7XKQ - chains D and G of the 8 polymer chains in the assembly; structure by electron microscopy, 3.30 A resolution.

# Chain D
Name: ATP synthase subunit beta
Organism: Bacillus sp. PS3
Notes: EC 7.1.2.2
Reference sequence: A0A0M4U1P9 (A0A0M4U1P9_BACP3); residues 1-473 here = UniProt positions 1-473
Amino-acid sequence (484 residues; numbered -10 to 473; the number before each row is that of its first residue; numbers below 1 keep their minus sign (Met-10 is residue -10)):
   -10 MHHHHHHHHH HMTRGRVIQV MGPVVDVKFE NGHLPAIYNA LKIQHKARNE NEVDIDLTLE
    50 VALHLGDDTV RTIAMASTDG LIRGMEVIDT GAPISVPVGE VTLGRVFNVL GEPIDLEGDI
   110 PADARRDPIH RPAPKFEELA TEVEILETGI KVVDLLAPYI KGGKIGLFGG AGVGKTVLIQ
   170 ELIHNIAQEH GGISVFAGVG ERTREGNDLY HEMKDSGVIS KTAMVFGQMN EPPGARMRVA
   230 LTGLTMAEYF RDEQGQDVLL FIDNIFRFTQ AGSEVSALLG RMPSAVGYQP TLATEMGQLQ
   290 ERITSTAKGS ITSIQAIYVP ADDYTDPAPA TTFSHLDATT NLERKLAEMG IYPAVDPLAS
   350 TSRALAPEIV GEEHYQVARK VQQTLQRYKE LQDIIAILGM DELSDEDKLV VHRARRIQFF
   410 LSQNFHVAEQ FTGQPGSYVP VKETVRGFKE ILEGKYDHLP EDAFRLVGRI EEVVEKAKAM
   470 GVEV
Disordered / not traced: -10 to 0, 472-473
Construct notes: initiating methionine (-10); expression tag (-9 to 0)
Bound ions: Mg2+: Thr165, Glu190 (together with ADP)
Ligand contacts:
  - ADP (adenosine-5'-diphosphate): Gly159, Ala160, Gly161, Val162, Gly163, Lys164, Thr165, Val166, Glu190, Arg191, Glu194, Tyr341, Pro342, Phe414, Ala417, Phe420, Thr421
  - ATP (adenosine-5'-triphosphate): Ser351, Arg352, Tyr364, Arg368

# Chain G
Name: ATP synthase gamma chain
Organism: Bacillus sp. PS3
Reference sequence: A0A0M4TPJ7 (A0A0M4TPJ7_BACP3); residue numbers follow UniProt; this construct covers 1-285
Amino-acid sequence (285 residues; each row starts with the number of its first residue):
     1 MASLRDIKTR INATKKTSQI TKAMEMVSTS KLNRAEQNAK SFVPYMEKIQ EVVANVALGA
    61 GGASHPMLVS RPVKKTGYLV ITSDRGLAGA YNSNVLRLVY QTIQKRHASP DEYAIIVIGR
   121 VGLSFFRKRN MPVILDITRL PDQPSFADIK EIARKTVGLF ADGTFDELYM YYNHYVSAIQ
   181 QEVTERKLLP LTDLAENKQR TVYEFEPSQE EILDVLLPQY AESLIYGALL DAKASEHAAR
   241 MTAMKNATDN ANELIRTLTL SYNRARQAAI TQEITEIVAG ANALQ
Disordered / not traced: 1, 285

# How chain D and chain G interact
Contacting residue pairs - 17 pairs, chain D then chain G:
  Gly269(D) with Leu284(G)
  Arg270(D) with Leu284(G)
  Met271(D) with Ala281(G), hydrophobic
  Pro272(D) with Ile277(G); Gly280(G); Ala281(G)
  Ser273(D) with Ile277(G)
  Ala274(D) with Glu273(G); Ile277(G)
  Val275(D) with Glu273(G)
  Asp382(D) with Ala13(G); Lys16(G)
  Ile386(D) with Thr17(G)
  Leu387(D) with Ile20(G), hydrophobic
  Asp390(D) with Arg120(G), salt bridge
  Glu391(D) with Arg85(G), salt bridge; Leu87(G)
Also at the interface, not in a pair above, chain D (15 interface residues in all): Asp312, Glu379, Ile383
Also at the interface, not in a pair above, chain G (16 interface residues in all): Arg5, Asn12, Met24, Gly86

# In short
15 residues of chain D and 16 residues of chain G are in contact, with 2 salt bridges. Polar contacts include
Asp390(D)-Arg120(G) and Glu391(D)-Arg85(G). Ligands of chain D: ATP and ADP. Thr165(D) and Glu190(D)
coordinate Mg2+.
Here chain D is ATP synthase subunit beta and chain G is ATP synthase gamma chain, both from Bacillus sp. PS3.
Entry 7XKQ (F1 domain of FoF1-ATPase with the down form of epsilon subunit from Bacillus PS3) was determined
by electron microscopy together with 7XKH, 7XKO, 7XKP and 7XKR from the same study.
